Entry 8FO4 (X-ray diffraction, 2.00 A resolution); this record covers chains A and B.

# Chain A (and B)
Molecule: H9 immunoglobulin light chain
Source organism: Homo sapiens
Notes: chain B of this document is another copy of the same molecule, construct and numbering; everything in this record applies to it too
Chain sequence (216 residues; row label = number of the first residue in the row):
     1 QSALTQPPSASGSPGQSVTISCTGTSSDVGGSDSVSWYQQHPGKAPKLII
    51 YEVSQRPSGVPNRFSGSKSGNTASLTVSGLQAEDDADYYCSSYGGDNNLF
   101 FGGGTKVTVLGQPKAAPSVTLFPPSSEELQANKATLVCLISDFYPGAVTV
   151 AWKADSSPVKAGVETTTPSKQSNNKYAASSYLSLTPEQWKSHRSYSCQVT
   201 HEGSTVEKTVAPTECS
Unresolved in the structure: 94-97, 215-216 (chain B: 1, 215-216)
Disulfides: Cys22-Cys90, Cys138-Cys197
Small-molecule neighbours: 6-methyl-2- (Y4Q; 6-methyl-2-{2-[(1E)-3-(2-nitrophenyl)prop-1-en-1-yl]hydrazinyl}pyrimidin-4(5H)-one): Ser36, Tyr38, Gln40, Pro46, Tyr89, Ser91, Tyr93, Leu99, Phe101

# Interface between chain A and chain B
Residue-residue contacts (65):
  Tyr38(A) - Leu99(B)  hydrophobic
  Tyr38(A) - Phe101(B)  hydrophobic
  Gln40(A) - Gln40(B)  hydrogen bond
  Gln40(A) - Tyr89(B)
  Gly43(A) - Tyr89(B)
  Lys44(A) - Tyr89(B)  hydrogen bond (backbone-side chain)
  Ala45(A) - Tyr89(B)  hydrophobic
  Ala45(A) - Gly102(B)
  Ala45(A) - Gly103(B)
  Pro46(A) - Phe101(B)  hydrophobic
  Leu48(A) - Asn97(B)
  Tyr51(A) - Asp96(B)
  Tyr51(A) - Asn97(B)
  Glu52(A) - Gly95(B)
  Tyr89(A) - Gln40(B)
  Tyr89(A) - Lys44(B)  hydrogen bond (side chain-backbone)
  Tyr89(A) - Ala45(B)  hydrophobic
  Tyr89(A) - Pro46(B)
  Leu99(A) - Tyr38(B)  hydrophobic
  Phe101(A) - Tyr38(B)  hydrophobic
  Phe101(A) - Pro46(B)
  Thr120(A) - Ser125(B)
  Thr120(A) - Glu128(B)
  Leu121(A) - Ser125(B)
  Phe122(A) - Phe122(B)  hydrophobic
  Phe122(A) - Pro123(B)
  Phe122(A) - Glu128(B)
  Phe122(A) - Thr135(B)
  Phe122(A) - Val137(B)  hydrophobic
  Pro123(A) - Phe122(B)
  Ser125(A) - Leu121(B)
  Glu127(A) - Lys208(B)  salt bridge
  Glu128(A) - Thr120(B)
  Glu128(A) - Phe122(B)
  Lys133(A) - Ser118(B)  hydrogen bond
  Thr135(A) - Phe122(B)
  Thr135(A) - Leu139(B)
  Val137(A) - Phe122(B)  hydrophobic
  Val137(A) - Val137(B)  hydrophobic
  Val137(A) - Leu139(B)  hydrophobic
  Leu139(A) - Thr135(B)
  Leu139(A) - Tyr181(B)  hydrophobic
  Ser141(A) - Tyr181(B)
  Glu164(A) - Gln171(B)  hydrogen bond
  Glu164(A) - Ser172(B)  hydrogen bond
  Glu164(A) - Asn173(B)
  Thr165(A) - Gln171(B)  hydrogen bond (backbone-side chain)
  Thr166(A) - Ser169(B)
  Thr166(A) - Gln171(B)
  Thr166(A) - Ala177(B)
  Thr167(A) - Ser169(B)  hydrogen bond (backbone-side chain)
  Ser169(A) - Thr166(B)
  Ser169(A) - Thr167(B)  hydrogen bond (side chain-backbone)
  Gln171(A) - Glu164(B)  hydrogen bond
  Gln171(A) - Thr165(B)  hydrogen bond (side chain-backbone)
  Gln171(A) - Thr166(B)
  Gln171(A) - Tyr181(B)
  Ser172(A) - Glu164(B)  hydrogen bond
  Ala177(A) - Thr166(B)
  Ala177(A) - Tyr181(B)
  Ser179(A) - Ser179(B)  hydrogen bond
  Tyr181(A) - Leu139(B)  hydrophobic
  Tyr181(A) - Gln171(B)
  Tyr181(A) - Ala177(B)
  Lys208(A) - Glu127(B)  salt bridge
Also at the interface, not in a pair above, chain A (42 interface residues in all): Tyr93, Asn98, Gly102, Gly103, Pro124, Ala178, Thr209
Also at the interface, not in a pair above, chain B (44 interface residues in all): Leu48, Tyr51, Asp87, Tyr93, Pro124, Leu136, Ser141, Thr209

# Summary
42 residues of chain A face 44 of chain B across their interface; the contacts include 13 hydrogen bonds and 2
salt bridges. Among the polar pairs are Glu127(A)-Lys208(B), Gln40(A)-Gln40(B) and Lys44(A)-Tyr89(B). Bound to
chain A: 6-methyl-2-.
Both chains are H9 immunoglobulin light chain (Homo sapiens). Entry 8FO4 (Structure of full-length
amyloidogenic immunoglobulin light chain H9 in complex with
6-methyl-2-(2-((1E,2E)-3-(2-nitrophenyl)allylidene)hydrazineyl)pyrimidin-4-ol) was determined by X-ray
diffraction together with 8FO3 and 8FO5 from the same study.
